6YJ3 - chain A; structure by X-ray diffraction, 1.55 A resolution.

[Chain A]
Molecule: Carbonic anhydrase 2
Source organism: Homo sapiens
Notes: EC 4.2.1.1
UniProtKB: P00918 (CAH2_HUMAN); residue numbers follow UniProt; this construct covers 1-260
Sequence (260 residues; row label = number of the first residue in the row):
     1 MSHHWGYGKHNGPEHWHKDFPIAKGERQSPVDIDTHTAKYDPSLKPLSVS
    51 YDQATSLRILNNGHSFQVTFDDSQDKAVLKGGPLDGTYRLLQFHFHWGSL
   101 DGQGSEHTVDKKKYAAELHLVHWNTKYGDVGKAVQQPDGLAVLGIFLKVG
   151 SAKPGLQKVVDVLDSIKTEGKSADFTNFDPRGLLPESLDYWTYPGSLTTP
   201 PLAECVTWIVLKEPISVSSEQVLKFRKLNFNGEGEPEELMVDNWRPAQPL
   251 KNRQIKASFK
Disordered / not traced: 1-2
Sequence notes: engineered mutation Ser-65 (Ala in P00918), Gln-67 (Asn in P00918), Thr-69 (Glu in P00918), Leu-91 (Ile in P00918), Val-130 (Phe in P00918), Glu-169 (Lys in P00918), Ala-203 (Leu in P00918)
Metal / ion sites: Zn2+ site 1: His-3, His-4, His-64 (together with Metala-Carborane di-propyl-sulfonamide); Zn2+ site 2: His-94, His-96, His-119 (together with Metala-Carborane di-propyl-sulfonamide)
Small-molecule neighbours:
  - Metala-Carborane di-propyl-sulfonamide (OSW), molecule 1: His-3, His-4, Trp-5, His-10, Asn-11, His-15, Lys-18, Asp-19
  - Metala-Carborane di-propyl-sulfonamide (OSW), molecule 2: Asn-62, Gln-67, Leu-91, Gln-92, His-94, His-96, Glu-106, His-119, Val-121, Val-130, Val-134, Leu-140, Val-142, Ser-196, Leu-197, Thr-198, Thr-199, Pro-200, Pro-201, Trp-208
Curated features (UniProtKB/Swiss-Prot):
  - active site: His-64 (Proton donor/acceptor)
  - binding site (Zn(2+)): His-94, His-96, His-119
  - binding site (substrate): Thr-198, Thr-199
  - site: Tyr-7 (Fine-tunes the proton-transfer properties of H-64), Asn-62 (Fine-tunes the proton-transfer properties of H-64), Gln-92 (Involved in the binding of some activators, including histamine and L-histidine)
  - modified residue: Ser-2 (N-acetylserine), Ser-165 (Phosphoserine), Ser-172 (Phosphoserine)
  - natural variant: Lys-18 (K18E: In Jogjakarta), Gln-92 (Q92P: In OPTB3), His-94 (H94Y: In OPTB3 loss of activity), His-107 (H107Y: In OPTB3), Gly-144 (G144R: In OPTB3), Pro-236 (P236H: In Melbourne)
  - mutagenesis: Trp-5 (W5A: Impaired activity, not rescued by 4-methylimidazole (4-MI); when associated with W-64), Tyr-7 (Y7F: Enhanced activity; Y7H: Reduced proton transfer rate), Asn-62 (N62A: Reduced activity; N62D: Strongly reduced activity; N62H: Reduced proton transfer; when associated with A-64; N62L: Reduced activity; N62T: Reduced activity; N62V: Reduced activity), His-64 (H64A: Reduced CO(2) hydrase activity, rescued by 4-methylimidazole (4-MI). Reduced proton transfer; when associated with H-62. Enhanced proton transfer; when associated with H-67 ...), His-94 (H94C/D/E/N/Q: Strongly reduced CO(2) hydrase and p-nitrophenyl acetate esterase activities, impaired stability of zinc binding), Glu-106 (E106A/Q: Strongly reduced CO(2) hydrase activity; E106D: Normal CO(2) hydrase activity), Glu-117 (E117Q: Strongly reduced activity and sulfonamide affinity), His-119 (H119D/N/Q: Reduced activity; H119E: Strongly reduced activity), Val-121 (V121A/G/I/L/S: Reduced CO(2) hydrase and p-nitrophenyl acetate esterase activities; V121K/R: Strongly reduced CO(2) hydrase and p-nitrophenyl acetate esterase activities), Val-142 (V142F/Y: Strongly impaired activity; V142G: Weakly impaired activity; V142H: Impaired activity), Leu-197 (L197A: Reduced CO(2) hydrase activity; L197E/H/R: Strongly reduced CO(2) hydrase activity; L197F: Normal activity), Thr-198 (T198A/C/H/P: Strongly reduced activity; T198D/E: Strongly reduced activity, but enhanced zinc affinity; T198S/V: Reduced activity), 2 further mutagenesis entries in UniProt

[In short]
Bound to chain A: Metala-Carborane di-propyl-sulfonamide. His-3, His-4 and His-64 coordinate Zn2+ site 1. The
Zn2+ site 2 is built by His-94, His-96 and His-119. From UniProt: active-site residue His-64, 3 Zn2+-binding
residues, substrate-binding residues Thr-198 and Thr-199 and 14 mutagenesis sites.
Chain A is Carbonic anhydrase 2 (Homo sapiens); the structure, Metala-Carborane di-propyl-sulfonamide, was
determined by X-ray diffraction (same publication as 6YKC and 6YKH).
